Entry 4GZY (X-ray diffraction, 3.51 A resolution); this record covers chains B and D of the 8 polymer chains in the assembly.

== Chain B ==
Name: DNA-directed RNA polymerase subunit alpha
Source organism: Thermus thermophilus
Notes: EC 2.7.7.6
Reference sequence: Q5SHR6 (RPOA_THET8); residues 1-315 here = UniProt positions 1-315
Amino-acid sequence (315 residues; numbered 1 to 315; the number before each row is that of its first residue):
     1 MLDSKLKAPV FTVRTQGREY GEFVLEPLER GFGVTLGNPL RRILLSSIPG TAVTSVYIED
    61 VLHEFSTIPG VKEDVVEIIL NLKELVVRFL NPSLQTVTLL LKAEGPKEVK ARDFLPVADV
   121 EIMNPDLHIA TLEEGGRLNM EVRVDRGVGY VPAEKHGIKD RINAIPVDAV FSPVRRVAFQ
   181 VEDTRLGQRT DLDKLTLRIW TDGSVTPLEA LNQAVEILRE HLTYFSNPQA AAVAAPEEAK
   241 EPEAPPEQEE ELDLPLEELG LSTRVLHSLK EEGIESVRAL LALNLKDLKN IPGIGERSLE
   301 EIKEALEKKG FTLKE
Not modelled in the structure: 1-6, 230-315

== Chain D ==
Name: DNA-directed RNA polymerase subunit beta'
Source organism: Thermus thermophilus
Notes: EC 2.7.7.6
Reference sequence: Q8RQE8 (RPOC_THET8); numbering as in UniProt (aligned over 1-1524)
Amino-acid sequence (1534 residues; row label = number of the first residue in the row):
     1 MKKEVRKVRI ALASPEKIRS WSYGEVEKPE TINYRTLKPE RDGLFDERIF GPIKDYECAC
    61 GKYKRQRFEG KVCERCGVEV TKSIVRRYRM GHIELATPAA HIWFVKDVPS KIGTLLDLSA
   121 TELEQVLYFS KYIVLDPKGA ILNGVPVEKR QLLTDEEYRE LRYGKQETYP LPPGVDALVK
   181 DGEEVVKGQE LAPGVVSRLD GVALYRFPRR VRVEYVKKER AGLRLPLAAW VEKEAYKPGE
   241 ILAELPEPYL FRAEEEGVVE LKELEEGAFL VLRREDEPVA TYFLPVGMTP LVVHGEIVEK
   301 GQPLAEAKGL LRMPRQVRAA QVEAEEEGET VYLTLFLEWT EPKDYRVQPH MNVVVPEGAR
   361 VEAGDKIVAA IDPEEEVIAE AEGVVHLHEP ASILVVKARV YPFEDDVEVS TGDRVAPGDV
   421 LADGGKVKSD VYGRVEVDLV RNVVRVVESY DIDARMGAEA IQQLLKELDL EALEKELLEE
   481 MKHPSRARRA KARKRLEVVR AFLDSGNRPE WMILEAVPVL PPDLRPMVQV DGGRFATSDL
   541 NDLYRRLINR NNRLKKLLAQ GAPEIIIRNE KRMLQEAVDA LLDNGRRGAP VTNPGSDRPL
   601 RSLTDILSGK QGRFRQNLLG KRVDYSGRSV IVVGPQLKLH QCGLPKRMAL ELFKPFLLKK
   661 MEEKGIAPNV KAARRMLERQ RDIKDEVWDA LEEVIHGKVV LLNRAPTLHR LGIQAFQPVL
   721 VEGQSIQLHP LVCEAFNADF DGDQMAVHVP LSSFAQAEAR IQMLSAHNLL SPASGEPLAK
   781 PSRDIILGLY YITQVRKEKK GAGLEFATPE EALAAHERGE VALNAPIKVA GRETSVGRLK
   841 YVFANPDEAL LAVAHGIVDL QDVVTVRYMG KRLETSPGRI LFARIVAEAV EDEKVAWELI
   901 QLDVPQEKNS LKDLVYQAFL RLGMEKTARL LDALKYYGFT FSTTSGITIG IDDAVIPEEK
   961 KQYLEEADRK LLQIEQAYEM GFLTDRERYD QILQLWTETT EKVTQAVFKN FEENYPFNPL
  1021 YVMAQSGARG NPQQIRQLCG LRGLMQKPSG ETFEVPVRSS FREGLTVLEY FISSHGARKG
  1081 GADTALRTAD SGYLTRKLVD VTHEIVVREA DCGTTNYISV PLFQPDEVTR SLRLRKRADI
  1141 EAGLYGRVLA REVEVLGVRL EEGRYLSMDD VHLLIKAAEA GEIQEVPVRS PLTCQTRYGV
  1201 CQKCYGYDLS MARPVSIGEA VGIVAAQSIG EPGTQLTMRT FHTGGVAGAA DITQGLPRVI
  1261 ELFEARRPKA KAVISEIDGV VRIEETEEKL SVFVESEGFS KEYKLPKEAR LLVKDGDYVE
  1321 AGQPLTRGAI DPHQLLEAKG PEAVERYLVE EIQKVYRAQG VKLHDKHIEI VVRQMMKYVE
  1381 VTDPGDSRLL EGQVLEKWDV EALNERLIAE GKTPVAWKPL LMGVTKSALS TKSWLSAASF
  1441 QNTTHVLTEA AIAGKKDELI GLKENVILGR LIPAGTGSDF VRFTQVVDQK TLKAIEEARK
  1501 EAVEAKERPA ARRGVKREQP GKQAHHHHHH HHHH
Not modelled in the structure: 1, 217-339, 1237-1253, 1500-1534
Differences from the reference sequence: expression tag (1525-1534)
Bound ions: Zn2+ site 1: Cys-58, Cys-60; Mg2+: Asp-739, Asp-741, Asp-743 (shared with 1 residue of chain R); Zn2+ site 2: Cys-1112, Cys-1194, Cys-1201, Cys-1204

== How chain B and chain D interact ==
Contacting residue pairs (51):
  Leu-45(B) / Leu-851(D)  hydrophobic
  Leu-45(B) / His-855(D)  hydrogen bond (backbone-side chain)
  Ser-46(B) / His-855(D)
  Phe-65(B) / Leu-813(D)
  Phe-65(B) / Leu-839(D)
  Asp-74(B) / Arg-872(D)  salt bridge
  Val-76(B) / Val-842(D)  hydrophobic
  Val-76(B) / Arg-872(D)
  Glu-77(B) / Arg-867(D)  salt bridge
  Glu-77(B) / Arg-872(D)  salt bridge
  Leu-80(B) / Val-842(D)
  Leu-80(B) / Phe-843(D)
  Leu-80(B) / Ala-844(D)
  Leu-80(B) / Arg-867(D)
  Asn-81(B) / Arg-867(D)  hydrogen bond
  Lys-83(B) / Val-842(D)  hydrogen bond (side chain-backbone)
  Glu-84(B) / Asn-845(D)
  Glu-84(B) / Arg-867(D)  salt bridge
  Tyr-150(B) / Phe-843(D)
  Tyr-150(B) / Glu-848(D)
  Tyr-150(B) / Leu-851(D)  hydrophobic
  Tyr-150(B) / Ala-852(D)  hydrophobic
  Tyr-150(B) / His-855(D)
  Tyr-150(B) / Ile-857(D)  hydrophobic
  Pro-152(B) / Ile-857(D)  hydrophobic
  Glu-154(B) / Glu-817(D)
  Glu-154(B) / Lys-840(D)
  Val-170(B) / Glu-848(D)
  Val-174(B) / Leu-851(D)
  Arg-175(B) / Asn-845(D)
  Arg-175(B) / Leu-851(D)
  Arg-176(B) / Arg-884(D)
  Arg-176(B) / Glu-888(D)  salt bridge
  Gln-180(B) / Tyr-936(D)
  Val-181(B) / Gln-636(D)  hydrogen bond (backbone-side chain)
  Asp-183(B) / Gln-636(D)
  Arg-185(B) / Trp-688(D)
  Arg-185(B) / Asp-689(D)  salt bridge
  Arg-185(B) / Glu-692(D)  salt bridge
  Leu-186(B) / Asp-685(D)
  Gly-187(B) / Asp-685(D)
  Gly-187(B) / Trp-688(D)
  Gly-187(B) / Asp-689(D)
  Gln-188(B) / Lys-646(D)  hydrogen bond (backbone-side chain)
  Gln-188(B) / Asp-685(D)  hydrogen bond
  Gln-188(B) / Glu-722(D)
  Arg-189(B) / Lys-646(D)
  Arg-189(B) / Glu-722(D)
  Thr-190(B) / Lys-646(D)
  Thr-190(B) / Leu-720(D)  hydrogen bond (side chain-backbone)
  Thr-190(B) / Glu-722(D)
Also at the interface, not in a pair above, chain B (32 interface residues in all): Arg-41, Gly-149, Asp-168, Ser-172, Phe-179, Asp-191
Also at the interface, not in a pair above, chain D (27 interface residues in all): Ala-854

== Summary ==
The interface between chain B and chain D involves 32 residues on one side and 27 on the other, with 7
hydrogen bonds and 7 salt bridges. Polar pairs include Asp-74(B)/Arg-872(D), Glu-77(B)/Arg-867(D) and
Glu-77(B)/Arg-872(D). Cys-58(D) and Cys-60(D) form the Zn2+ site 1.
Chain B is DNA-directed RNA polymerase subunit alpha and chain D is DNA-directed RNA polymerase subunit beta',
both from Thermus thermophilus; the structure, Crystal structures of bacterial RNA Polymerase paused
elongation complexes, was determined by X-ray diffraction together with 4GZZ from the same study.
